Entry 6JNF (electron microscopy, 3.81 A resolution); this record covers chains A and F of the 10 polymer chains in the assembly.

# Chain A (and F)
Protein: Mitochondrial import receptor subunit TOM40
Source organism: Saccharomyces cerevisiae S288c
Notes: chain F of this document is another copy of the same molecule, construct and numbering; everything in this record applies to it too
Reference sequence: P23644 (TOM40_YEAST); residues 1-387 here = UniProt positions 1-387
Sequence (387 residues; row label = number of the first residue in the row):
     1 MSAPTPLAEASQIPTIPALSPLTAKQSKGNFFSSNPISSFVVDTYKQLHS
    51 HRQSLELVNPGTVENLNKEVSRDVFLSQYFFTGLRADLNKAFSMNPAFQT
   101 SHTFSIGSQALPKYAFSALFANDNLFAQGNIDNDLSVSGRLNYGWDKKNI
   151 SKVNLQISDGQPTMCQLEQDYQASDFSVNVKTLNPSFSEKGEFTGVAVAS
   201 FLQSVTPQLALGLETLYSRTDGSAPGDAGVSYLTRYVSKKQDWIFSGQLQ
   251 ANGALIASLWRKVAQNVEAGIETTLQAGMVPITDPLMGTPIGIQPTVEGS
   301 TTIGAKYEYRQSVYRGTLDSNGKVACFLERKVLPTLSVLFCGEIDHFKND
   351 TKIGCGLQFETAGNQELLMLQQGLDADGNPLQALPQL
Unresolved in the structure: 1-46, 94, 146-147, 186-190, 278-290, 374-387
Ligand contacts: 46E ((2R)-3-{[(S)-(2-aminoethoxy)(hydroxy)phosphoryl]oxy}-2-(tetradecanoyloxy)propyl tetradecanoate): Leu84, Ala86, Ile106, Leu328, Arg330, Val332, Val338, Phe340, Ile344, Gly356, Leu357

# Interface between chain A and chain F
Contacting residue pairs (15; chain A residue first):
  Leu84(A) - Thr351(F)
  Leu84(A) - Ile353(F)  hydrophobic
  Ile106(A) - Ile344(F)  hydrophobic
  Ile106(A) - Asn349(F)
  Ile106(A) - Thr351(F)
  Phe340(A) - Cys355(F)  hydrophobic
  Ile344(A) - Ile106(F)  hydrophobic
  Asn349(A) - Ile106(F)
  Thr351(A) - Leu84(F)
  Thr351(A) - Ile106(F)
  Ile353(A) - Leu84(F)  hydrophobic
  Ile353(A) - Ile353(F)  hydrophobic
  Ile353(A) - Cys355(F)  hydrophobic
  Cys355(A) - Phe340(F)  hydrophobic
  Cys355(A) - Ile353(F)  hydrophobic
Interface residues without a listed pair, chain A (9 interface residues in all): Gly107
Interface residues without a listed pair, chain F (9 interface residues in all): Gly107

# Summary
The chain A/chain F interface involves 9 residues from each chain. Ligands of chain A: compound 46E.
Both chains are Mitochondrial import receptor subunit TOM40 (Saccharomyces cerevisiae S288c). Entry 6JNF
(Cryo-EM structure of the translocator of the outer mitochondrial membrane) was determined by electron
microscopy.
